5L5P - chains R and S of the 28 polymer chains in the assembly; structure by X-ray diffraction, 2.80 A resolution.

== Chain R ==
Name: Proteasome subunit alpha type-5
Organism: Saccharomyces cerevisiae (strain ATCC 204508 / S288c)
Notes: EC 3.4.25.1
UniProt: P32379 (PSA5_YEAST); residues -7 to 252 here correspond to UniProt positions 1-260 (UniProt number = residue number + 8)
Amino-acid sequence (260 residues; row label = number of the first residue in the row; numbers below 1 keep their minus sign (Met-7 is residue -7)):
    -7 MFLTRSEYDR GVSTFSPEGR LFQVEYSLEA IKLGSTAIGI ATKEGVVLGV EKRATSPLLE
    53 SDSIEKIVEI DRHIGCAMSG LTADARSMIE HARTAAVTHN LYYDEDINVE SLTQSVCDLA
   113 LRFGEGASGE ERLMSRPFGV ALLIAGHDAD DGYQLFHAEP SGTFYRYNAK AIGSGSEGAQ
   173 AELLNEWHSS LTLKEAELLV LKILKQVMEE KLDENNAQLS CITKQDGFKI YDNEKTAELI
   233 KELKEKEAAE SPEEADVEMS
Not modelled in the structure: -7 to 0, 118-124, 243-252

== Chain S ==
Name: Proteasome subunit alpha type-6
Organism: Saccharomyces cerevisiae (strain ATCC 204508 / S288c)
Notes: EC 3.4.25.1
UniProt: P40302 (PSA6_YEAST); residues 0-233 here correspond to UniProt positions 1-234 (UniProt number = residue number + 1)
Amino-acid sequence (234 residues; each row starts with the number of its first residue; numbering starts at 0):
     0 MFRNNYDGDT VTFSPTGRLF QVEYALEAIK QGSVTVGLRS NTHAVLVALK RNADELSSYQ
    60 KKIIKCDEHM GLSLAGLAPD ARVLSNYLRQ QCNYSSLVFN RKLAVERAGH LLCDKAQKNT
   120 QSYGGRPYGV GLLIIGYDKS GAHLLEFQPS GNVTELYGTA IGARSQGAKT YLERTLDTFI
   180 KIDGNPDELI KAGVEAISQS LRDESLTVDN LSIAIVGKDT PFTIYDGEAV AKYI
Not modelled in the structure: 0-2
Swiss-Prot annotation at these positions:
  - modified residue: Ser13 (Phosphoserine)
  - cross-link: Lys190 (Glycyl lysine isopeptide (Lys-Gly) (interchain with G-Cter in ubiquitin))

== How chain R and chain S interact ==
Contacting residue pairs - 41 pairs, chain R then chain S:
  Arg2(R) - Gly7(S)
  Ser5(R) - Arg125(S)
  Thr6(R) - Gly7(S)
  Thr6(R) - Gln20(S)
  Phe7(R) - Gln20(S)  hydrogen bond (backbone-side chain)
  Phe7(R) - Tyr23(S)
  Phe7(R) - Leu76(S)  hydrophobic
  Phe7(R) - Arg125(S)
  Phe7(R) - Pro126(S)
  Phe7(R) - Gly128(S)
  Ser8(R) - Tyr23(S)
  Pro9(R) - Tyr23(S)  hydrophobic
  Pro9(R) - Glu26(S)
  Glu10(R) - Glu26(S)
  Glu10(R) - Gln30(S)
  Gly11(R) - Tyr23(S)
  Gly11(R) - Ala27(S)
  Leu13(R) - Arg125(S)
  Gln106(R) - Arg81(S)  hydrogen bond
  Asp110(R) - Arg81(S)  salt bridge
  Leu113(R) - Pro78(S)  hydrophobic
  Leu113(R) - Arg125(S)
  Ser153(R) - Pro78(S)
  Gly154(R) - Pro78(S)
  Thr155(R) - Gln59(S)
  Phe156(R) - Gln59(S)
  Tyr157(R) - Arg50(S)
  Tyr157(R) - Ala52(S)
  Tyr157(R) - Ser57(S)
  Tyr157(R) - Gln59(S)
  Arg158(R) - Ser56(S)
  Arg158(R) - Ser57(S)  hydrogen bond (backbone-backbone)
  Tyr159(R) - Ala52(S)
  Tyr159(R) - Asp53(S)
  Tyr159(R) - Leu55(S)
  Tyr159(R) - Ser56(S)
  Asn160(R) - Leu55(S)  hydrogen bond (backbone-backbone)
  Ala161(R) - Leu55(S)
  Gln172(R) - Asp53(S)  hydrogen bond
  Leu176(R) - Leu55(S)  hydrophobic
  Trp179(R) - Leu55(S)  hydrophobic
Other interface residues (no listed pair), chain R (27 interface residues in all): Gly3, Glu117, Leu175
Other interface residues (no listed pair), chain S (25 interface residues in all): Asp6, Ala24, Asn51, Glu54, Asp79, Gly123

== Overview ==
27 residues of chain R and 25 residues of chain S are in contact; the contacts include 5 hydrogen bonds and 1
salt bridge. Among the polar pairs are Asp110(R)-Arg81(S), Phe7(R)-Gln20(S) and Gln106(R)-Arg81(S).
Here chain R is Proteasome subunit alpha type-5 and chain S is Proteasome subunit alpha type-6, both from
Saccharomyces cerevisiae (strain ATCC 204508 / S288c). Entry 5L5P (Yeast 20S proteasome with human beta5i
(1-138) and human beta6 (97-111; 118-133) in complex with epoxyketone ...) was determined by X-ray diffraction
together with 5L52, 5L54, 5L55, 5L5A, 5L5B, 5L5D and 30 further entries from the same study.
